3RIA - chains I and O of the 15 polymer chains in the assembly; structure by X-ray diffraction, 3.80 A resolution.

[Chain I]
Protein: Mouse monoclonal Fab fragment, heavy chain
Source organism: Mus musculus
Notes: antibody fragment or engineered binder
Chain sequence (221 residues; row label = number of the first residue in the row):
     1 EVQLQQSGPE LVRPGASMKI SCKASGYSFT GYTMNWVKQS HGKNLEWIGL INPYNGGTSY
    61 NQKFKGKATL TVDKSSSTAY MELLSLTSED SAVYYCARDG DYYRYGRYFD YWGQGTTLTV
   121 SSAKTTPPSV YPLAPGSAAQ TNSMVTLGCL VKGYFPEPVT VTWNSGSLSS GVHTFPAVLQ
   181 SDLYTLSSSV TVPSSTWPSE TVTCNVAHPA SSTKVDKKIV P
Disordered / not traced: 136-142, 155-169
Cystine bridges: C22-C96, C149-C204

[Chain O]
Protein: Mouse monoclonal Fab fragment, light chain
Source organism: Mus musculus
Notes: antibody fragment or engineered binder
Chain sequence (210 residues; numbered 1 to 210; the number before each row is that of its first residue):
     1 QAVVTQESAL TTSPGETVTL TCRSSTGAVT TINFANWVQE KPDHLFTGLI GGINNRAPGV
    61 PARFSGSLIG DKAALTITGA QTEDEAIYFC ALWYSNHWVF GGGTKLTVLG QPKSSPSVTL
   121 FPPSSEELET NKATLVCTIT DFYPGVVTVD WKVDGTPVTQ GMETTQPSKQ SNNKYMASSY
   181 LTLTARAWER HSSYSCQVTH EGHTVEKSLS
Disordered / not traced: 152-160, 190-193, 209-210
Cystine bridges: C22-C90, C137-C196

[Interface between chain I and chain O]
Residue-residue contacts (75; chain I residue first):
  Q39(I) - E40(O)
  N44(I) - G101(O)
  L45(I) - F46(O)  hydrophobic
  L45(I) - F89(O)  hydrophobic
  L45(I) - F100(O)
  W47(I) - N96(O)
  W47(I) - H97(O)
  W47(I) - W98(O)
  Y95(I) - H44(O)  hydrogen bond
  Y95(I) - F46(O)
  Y105(I) - W93(O)
  Y105(I) - W98(O)
  G106(I) - G52(O)
  R107(I) - F34(O)
  R107(I) - N36(O)  hydrogen bond (backbone-side chain)
  R107(I) - G51(O)
  R107(I) - G52(O)  hydrogen bond (backbone-backbone)
  R107(I) - W93(O)
  R107(I) - W98(O)
  Y108(I) - N36(O)
  Y108(I) - G51(O)
  Y108(I) - G52(O)
  Y108(I) - N55(O)
  Y108(I) - R56(O)
  F109(I) - N36(O)  hydrogen bond (backbone-side chain)
  F109(I) - G48(O)
  F109(I) - A57(O)
  D110(I) - T47(O)
  D110(I) - G48(O)  hydrogen bond (backbone-backbone)
  D110(I) - A57(O)
  D110(I) - P58(O)
  Y111(I) - P58(O)
  W112(I) - V38(O)  hydrophobic
  W112(I) - F46(O)  hydrophobic
  Q114(I) - H44(O)
  V130(I) - E126(O)
  Y131(I) - S124(O)
  Y131(I) - E126(O)
  Y131(I) - E127(O)
  Y131(I) - T130(O)  hydrogen bond
  P132(I) - S124(O)  hydrogen bond (backbone-side chain)
  L133(I) - F121(O)  hydrophobic
  L133(I) - P122(O)
  L133(I) - V136(O)  hydrophobic
  A134(I) - F121(O)
  A134(I) - P122(O)
  T146(I) - F121(O)
  L147(I) - F121(O)
  G148(I) - F121(O)
  L150(I) - E127(O)
  L150(I) - T134(O)
  L150(I) - Y180(O)  hydrophobic
  K152(I) - K132(O)
  K152(I) - T134(O)  hydrogen bond
  H173(I) - T140(O)
  H173(I) - Q170(O)  hydrogen bond
  H173(I) - M176(O)
  T174(I) - M176(O)
  F175(I) - T138(O)
  F175(I) - I139(O)
  F175(I) - T140(O)
  F175(I) - A177(O)
  F175(I) - S178(O)
  P176(I) - T165(O)
  P176(I) - Q166(O)
  P176(I) - S168(O)
  V178(I) - T165(O)
  V178(I) - Y180(O)  hydrophobic
  Q180(I) - T182(O)  hydrogen bond
  L186(I) - Y180(O)
  S187(I) - V136(O)
  S187(I) - T138(O)
  S187(I) - Y180(O)  hydrogen bond (backbone-side chain)
  S189(I) - T138(O)
  K217(I) - E126(O)  salt bridge
Other interface residues (no listed pair), chain I (41 interface residues in all): V37, E46, N61, D101, G113, P135, T185
Other interface residues (no listed pair), chain O (46 interface residues in all): G102, T119, D141, E163

[In short]
41 residues of chain I and 46 residues of chain O are in contact; the contacts include 11 hydrogen bonds and 1
salt bridge. Among the polar pairs are K217(I)-E126(O), Y95(I)-H44(O) and R107(I)-N36(O).
Here chain I is Mouse monoclonal Fab fragment, heavy chain and chain O is Mouse monoclonal Fab fragment, light
chain, both from Mus musculus. Entry 3RIA (C. elegans glutamate-gated chloride channel (GluCl) in complex with
Fab, ivermectin and iodide) was determined by X-ray diffraction together with 3RHW, 3RI5 and 3RIF from the
same study.
